Entry 8AVF (electron microscopy, 6.45 A resolution (low resolution: residue-level contacts below are approximate; hydrogen-bond / salt-bridge calls are withheld)); this record covers chains A and B of the 6 polymer chains in the assembly.

[Chain A]
Protein: Leptin
Source organism: Homo sapiens
Reference sequence: P41159 (LEP_HUMAN); residue numbers follow UniProt; this construct covers 22-167
Amino-acid sequence (171 residues; numbered -3 to 167; the number before each row is that of its first residue; numbers below 1 keep their minus sign (Ala-3 is residue -3)):
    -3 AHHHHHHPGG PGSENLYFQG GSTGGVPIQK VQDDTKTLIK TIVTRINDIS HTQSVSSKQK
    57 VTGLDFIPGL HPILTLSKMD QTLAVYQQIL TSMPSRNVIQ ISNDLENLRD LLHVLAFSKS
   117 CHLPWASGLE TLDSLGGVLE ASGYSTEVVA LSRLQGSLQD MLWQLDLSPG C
Unresolved in the structure: -3 to 21
Differences from the reference sequence: expression tag (-3 to 21)
Cystine bridges: Cys117-Cys167

[Chain B]
Protein: Leptin receptor
Source organism: Homo sapiens
Reference sequence: P48357 (LEPR_HUMAN); residue numbers follow UniProt; this construct covers 22-839
Amino-acid sequence (868 residues; numbered 22 to 889; the number before each row is that of its first residue):
    22 FNLSYPITPW RFKLSCMPPN STYDYFLLPA GLSKNTSNSN GHYETAVEPK FNSSGTHFSN
    82 LSKTTFHCCF RSEQDRNCSL CADNIEGKTF VSTVNSLVFQ QIDANWNIQC WLKGDLKLFI
   142 CYVESLFKNL FRNYNYKVHL LYVLPEVLED SPLVPQKGSF QMVHCNCSVH ECCECLVPVP
   202 TAKLNDTLLM CLKITSGGVI FQSPLMSVQP INMVKPDPPL GLHMEITDDG NLKISWSSPP
   262 LVPFPLQYQV KYSENSTTVI READKIVSAT SLLVDSILPG SSYEVQVRGK RLDGPGIWSD
   322 WSTPRVFTTQ DVIYFPPKIL TSVGSNVSFH CIYKKENKIV PSKEIVWWMN LAEKIPQSQY
   382 DVVSDHVSKV TFFNLNETKP RGKFTYDAVY CCNEHECHHR YAELYVIDVN INISCETDGY
   442 LTKMTCRWST STIQSLAEST LQLRYHRSSL YCSDIPSIHP ISEPKDCYLQ SDGFYECIFQ
   502 PIFLLSGYTM WIRINHSLGS LDSPPTCVLP DSVVKPLPPS SVKAEITINI GLLKISWEKP
   562 VFPENNLQFQ IRYGLSGKEV QWKMYEVYDA KSKSVSLPVP DLCAVYAVQV RCKRLDGLGY
   622 WSNWSNPAYT VVMDIKVPMR GPEFWRIING DTMKKEKNVT LLWKPLMKND SLCSVQRYVI
   682 NHHTSCNGTW SEDVGNHTKF TFLWTEQAHT VTVLAINSIG ASVANFNLTF SWPMSKVNIV
   742 QSLSAYPLNS SCVIVSWILS PSDYKLMYFI IEWKNLNEDG EIKWLRISSS VKKYYIHDHF
   802 IPIEKYQFSL YPIFMEGVGK PKIINSFTQD DIEKHQSDST GGSGGSGGSG GSGGSRMKQI
   862 EDKIEEILSK IYHIENEIAR IKKLIGER
Unresolved in the structure: 22-235, 832-889
Differences from the reference sequence: expression tag (840-889)
Cystine bridges: Cys352-Cys412, Cys413-Cys418, Cys436-Cys447, Cys473-Cys528, Cys488-Cys498, Cys604-Cys674
Curated features (UniProtKB/Swiss-Prot):
  - region: His467 to Glu484 (Leptin-binding)
  - motif: Trp622 to Ser626 (WSXWS motif)
  - glycosylation (N-linked (GlcNAc...) asparagine): Asn23, Asn41, Asn56, Asn73, Asn81, Asn98, Asn187, Asn206, Asn276, Asn347, Asn397, Asn516, Asn624, Asn659, Asn688, Asn697, Asn728, Asn750

[Interface between chain A and chain B]
Contacting residue pairs (6; chain A residue first):
  Lys26(A) - Tyr472(B)
  Asp30(A) - Tyr472(B)
  Arg41(A) - Leu505(B)
  Arg92(A) - Gln501(B)
  Gln96(A) - Ile503(B)
  Asn99(A) - Phe504(B)
Interface residues without a listed pair, chain A (10 interface residues in all): Thr40, Asn103, Asp106, Leu107
Interface residues without a listed pair, chain B (10 interface residues in all): Thr443, Ser470, Leu471, Pro502, Glu565

[Overview]
Chain A and chain B each contribute 10 residues to their interface.
Here chain A is Leptin and chain B is Leptin receptor, both from Homo sapiens. Entry 8AVF (Human leptin in
complex with the human LEP-R ectodomain fused to a C-terminal trimeric isoleucine GCN4 ...) was determined by
electron microscopy together with 7Z3Q, 7Z3R, 8AV2, 8AVB, 8AVC, 8AVD and 3 further entries from the same
study.
